1U15 - chains A and C of the 4 polymer chains in the assembly; structure by X-ray diffraction, 2.50 A resolution.

== Chain A (and C) ==
Molecule: Delta crystallin I
Organism: Anas platyrhynchos
Notes: EC 4.3.2.1; chain C of this document is another copy of the same molecule, construct and numbering; everything in this record applies to it too
Reference sequence: P24057 (CRD1_ANAPL); residues 1-466 here = UniProt positions 1-466
Sequence (472 residues; numbered 1 to 472; the number before each row is that of its first residue):
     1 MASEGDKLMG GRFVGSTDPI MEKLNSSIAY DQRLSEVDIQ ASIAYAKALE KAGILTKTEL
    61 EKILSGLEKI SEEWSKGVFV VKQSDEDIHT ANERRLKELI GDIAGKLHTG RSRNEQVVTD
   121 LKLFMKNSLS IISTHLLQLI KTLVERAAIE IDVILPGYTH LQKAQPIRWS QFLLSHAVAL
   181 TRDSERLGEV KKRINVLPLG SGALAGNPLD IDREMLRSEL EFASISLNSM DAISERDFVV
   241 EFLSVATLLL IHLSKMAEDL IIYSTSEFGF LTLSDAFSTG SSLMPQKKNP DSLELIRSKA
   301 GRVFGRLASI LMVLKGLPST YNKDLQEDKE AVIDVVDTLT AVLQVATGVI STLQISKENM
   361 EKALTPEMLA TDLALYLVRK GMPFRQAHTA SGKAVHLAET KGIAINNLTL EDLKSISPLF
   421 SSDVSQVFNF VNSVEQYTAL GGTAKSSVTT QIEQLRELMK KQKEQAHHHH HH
Not modelled in the structure: 1-16, 466-472 (chain C: 1-16, 465-472)
Differences from the reference sequence: engineered mutation Glu22 (Gln in P24057), Lys23 (Met in P24057), Asn25 (Ser in P24057), Ser26 (Thr in P24057), Ala29 (Ser in P24057), Tyr30 (Thr in P24057), Asp31 (Glu in P24057), Trp74 (Leu in P24057), Phe79 (Ile in P24057), Lys82 (Thr in P24057), His89 (Gln in P24057); expression tag (467-472)

== How chain A and chain C interact ==
Contacting residue pairs - 155 pairs, chain A then chain C:
  Ile54(A) with Val378(C), hydrophobic
  Lys106(A) with Pro383(C)
  Thr109(A) with Val378(C); Phe384(C)
  Gly157(A) with Leu204(C)
  Tyr158(A) with Leu204(C); Ser319(C); Thr320(C), hydrogen bond (backbone-side chain)
  Thr159(A) with Leu204(C); Thr320(C); Tyr321(C)
  His160(A) with Tyr321(C), hydrogen bond (backbone-backbone); Asn322(C); Lys323(C)
  Gln165(A) with Leu204(C); Ala205(C)
  Ile167(A) with Ala205(C), hydrophobic; Met230(C), hydrophobic
  Gln171(A) with Asn228(C), hydrogen bond; Ser229(C), hydrogen bond; Met230(C)
  Phe172(A) with Met230(C), hydrophobic; Ser319(C)
  Leu174(A) with Asn228(C)
  Ser175(A) with Asn228(C), hydrogen bond (backbone-side chain); Met230(C); Asp231(C)
  His176(A) with Ser319(C)
  Val178(A) with Asn228(C); Asp231(C)
  Ala179(A) with Asp231(C)
  Arg182(A) with Asp231(C), salt bridge; Glu235(C), salt bridge; Asp237(C), salt bridge
  Glu185(A) with Arg193(C), salt bridge
  Arg186(A) with Arg193(C); Asp237(C), salt bridge; Glu241(C), salt bridge
  Glu189(A) with Glu189(C); Arg193(C), salt bridge
  Arg193(A) with Arg182(C); Glu185(C), salt bridge; Arg186(C); Glu189(C), salt bridge
  Leu204(A) with Gly157(C); Tyr158(C); Thr159(C); Gln165(C)
  Ala205(A) with Gln165(C); Tyr437(C); Gly442(C); Thr443(C), hydrogen bond (backbone-backbone)
  Gly206(A) with Tyr437(C)
  Asn207(A) with Tyr437(C)
  Pro208(A) with Leu375(C), hydrophobic; Arg379(C), hydrogen bond (backbone-side chain); Gln436(C); Tyr437(C), hydrophobic
  Leu209(A) with Leu375(C), hydrophobic
  Asp210(A) with Thr438(C), hydrogen bond; Ala439(C)
  Ile211(A) with Ala439(C)
  Arg213(A) with Leu440(C), hydrogen bond (side chain-backbone)
  Ile225(A) with Leu440(C), hydrophobic
  Leu227(A) with Gly441(C); Gln451(C)
  Asn228(A) with Gln171(C), hydrogen bond; Leu174(C); Ser175(C); Gly441(C); Gln451(C)
  Ser229(A) with Gln171(C), hydrogen bond; Gly441(C), hydrogen bond (backbone-backbone)
  Met230(A) with Ile167(C), hydrophobic; Gln171(C); Phe172(C); Ser175(C)
  Asp231(A) with Ser175(C); Val178(C); Ala179(C); Arg182(C), salt bridge
  Ser234(A) with Lys255(C)
  Glu235(A) with Arg182(C), salt bridge
  Asp237(A) with Arg182(C), salt bridge; Arg186(C), salt bridge; His252(C), salt bridge
  Val240(A) with Leu248(C), hydrophobic
  Glu241(A) with Arg186(C), salt bridge
  Ser244(A) with Ser244(C), hydrogen bond
  Thr247(A) with Leu311(C)
  Leu248(A) with Asp237(C); Val240(C), hydrophobic
  Ile251(A) with Leu314(C), hydrophobic; Lys315(C)
  His252(A) with Asp237(C), salt bridge
  Ser254(A) with Lys315(C); Gly316(C), hydrogen bond (side chain-backbone)
  Lys255(A) with Ser234(C), hydrogen bond; Leu317(C); Ser319(C)
  Glu258(A) with Gly316(C); Pro318(C)
  Asp259(A) with Pro318(C); Ser319(C), hydrogen bond
  Arg297(A) with Lys315(C)
  Phe304(A) with Ala308(C), hydrophobic; Leu311(C), hydrophobic
  Ala308(A) with Phe304(C), hydrophobic
  Leu311(A) with Thr247(C); Ile251(C); Phe304(C), hydrophobic
  Leu314(A) with Ile251(C), hydrophobic
  Lys315(A) with Ile251(C); Ser254(C); Arg297(C)
  Gly316(A) with Ser254(C), hydrogen bond (backbone-side chain); Glu258(C)
  Leu317(A) with Lys255(C)
  Pro318(A) with Lys255(C); Asp259(C)
  Ser319(A) with Tyr158(C); Phe172(C); Lys255(C); Asp259(C), hydrogen bond
  Thr320(A) with Tyr158(C), hydrogen bond (backbone-backbone)
  Tyr321(A) with Tyr158(C); Thr159(C); His160(C), hydrogen bond (backbone-backbone)
  Asn322(A) with His160(C)
  Leu375(A) with Pro208(C), hydrophobic
  Val378(A) with Thr109(C)
  Arg379(A) with Pro208(C); Leu209(C)
  Phe384(A) with Gly105(C); His108(C); Thr109(C)
  Gln436(A) with Asn207(C); Pro208(C)
  Tyr437(A) with Ala205(C); Gly206(C); Asn207(C); Pro208(C), hydrophobic
  Thr438(A) with Asp210(C), hydrogen bond
  Ala439(A) with Asp210(C), hydrogen bond (backbone-side chain); Ile211(C)
  Leu440(A) with Arg213(C), hydrogen bond (backbone-side chain); Ile225(C), hydrophobic
  Gly441(A) with Leu227(C); Asn228(C); Ser229(C), hydrogen bond (backbone-backbone)
  Gly442(A) with Ala205(C)
  Thr443(A) with Ala205(C), hydrogen bond (backbone-backbone)
  Gln451(A) with Leu227(C); Asn228(C)
  Gln454(A) with Leu227(C)
Interface residues without a listed pair, chain A (90 interface residues in all): Gly105, His108, Leu161, Ala164, Pro166, Asp183, Ala203, Ala300, Leu307, Lys323, Pro383, Leu455, Leu458
Interface residues without a listed pair, chain C (90 interface residues in all): Ile54, Lys106, Leu161, Ala164, His176, Ala203, Ser226, Ala300, Leu307, Gly381, Gln454, Leu455, Leu458

== Overview ==
Chain A and chain C each contribute 90 residues to their interface; the contacts include 25 hydrogen bonds and
16 salt bridges. Among the polar pairs are Arg182(A)-Asp231(C), Arg182(A)-Glu235(C) and Arg182(A)-Asp237(C).
Chain A and chain C are both Delta crystallin I (Anas platyrhynchos); the structure, Crystal structure of a
duck-delta-crystallin-1 double loop mutant (DLM), was determined by X-ray diffraction (same publication as
1U16).
